Entry 7PEL (electron microscopy, 3.34 A resolution); this record covers chains B and K of the 10 polymer chains in the assembly.

# Chain B
Molecule: Pol protein
Organism: Simian T-lymphotropic virus 1
UniProtKB: Q4QY51 (Q4QY51_9STL1); residues 1-297 here correspond to UniProt positions 600-896 (UniProt number = residue number + 599)
Sequence (301 residues; numbered -3 to 297; the number before each row is that of its first residue; numbers below 1 keep their minus sign (Gly-3 is residue -3)):
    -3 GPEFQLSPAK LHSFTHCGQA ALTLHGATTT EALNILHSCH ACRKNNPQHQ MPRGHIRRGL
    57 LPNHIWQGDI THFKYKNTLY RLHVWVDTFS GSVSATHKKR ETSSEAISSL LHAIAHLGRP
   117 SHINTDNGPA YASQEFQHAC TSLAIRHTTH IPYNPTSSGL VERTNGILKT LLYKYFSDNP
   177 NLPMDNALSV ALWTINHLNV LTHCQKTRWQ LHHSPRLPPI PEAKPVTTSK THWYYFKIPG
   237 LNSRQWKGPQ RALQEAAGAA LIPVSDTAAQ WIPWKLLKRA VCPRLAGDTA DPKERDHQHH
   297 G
Disordered / not traced: -3 to 2, 281-297
Construct notes: expression tag (-3 to 0)
What the authors report for this chain:
  - mutagenesis - H209A: increased catalytic activity on in the absence of B56gamma

# Chain K
Molecule: 30-nt DNA strand
Sequence (30 nucleotides; numbered 1 to 30; the number before each row is that of its first residue):
     1 ACTGTGTTTG GCGCTTCTCT CCCGGAGAGA
Disordered / not traced: 22-30

# How chain B and chain K interact
Contacting residue pairs (37; chain B residue first):
  Gly50(B) with DG4(K), sugar contact
  His51(B) with DT3(K), base contact; DT5(K), salt bridge to the phosphate
  Ile52(B) with DG4(K), phosphate contact; DT5(K), hydrogen bond to the phosphate
  Arg53(B) with DA1(K), hydrogen bond to the phosphate; DT3(K), base contact
  Arg54(B) with DT5(K), phosphate contact; DG6(K), salt bridge to the phosphate
  Thr144(B) with DC2(K), hydrogen bond to the phosphate
  Thr145(B) with DC2(K), phosphate contact
  His146(B) with DT3(K), phosphate contact
  Ile147(B) with DC2(K), phosphate contact; DT3(K), hydrogen bond to the phosphate
  Asn150(B) with DT3(K), sugar contact; DG4(K), hydrogen bond to the phosphate
  Thr152(B) with DG4(K), hydrogen bond to the phosphate
  Ser153(B) with DT3(K), hydrogen bond to the phosphate; DG4(K), phosphate contact
  Gly155(B) with DG4(K), hydrogen bond to the base
  Leu156(B) with DG6(K), phosphate contact
  Glu158(B) with DG4(K), base contact
  Arg159(B) with DT5(K), base contact; DG6(K), hydrogen bond to the base; DT7(K), sugar contact
  Ile163(B) with DT7(K), sugar contact
  Leu197(B) with DT7(K), phosphate contact
  Thr198(B) with DT7(K), hydrogen bond to the phosphate
  Arg204(B) with DG6(K), phosphate contact; DT7(K), salt bridge to the phosphate
  Gln250(B) with DA1(K), hydrogen bond to the base
  Ala252(B) with DC2(K), base contact
  Ala253(B) with DC2(K), base contact; DT3(K), base contact
  Gly254(B) with DT3(K), sugar contact
  Ala255(B) with DC2(K), sugar contact
  Trp267(B) with DA1(K), base contact
Also at the interface, not in a pair above, chain B (28 interface residues in all): Lys170, His199
Also at the interface, not in a pair above, chain K (8 interface residues in all): DT8

# Overview
28 residues of chain B and 8 residues of chain K are in contact; the contacts include 11 hydrogen bonds and 3
salt bridges. Polar contacts include Gly155(B)-DG4(K), Arg159(B)-DG6(K) and Gln250(B)-DA1(K). The paper
reports that H209A of chain B increases catalytic activity on in the absence of B56gamma.
Here chain B is Pol protein (Simian T-lymphotropic virus 1) and chain K is a 30-nt DNA strand. Entry 7PEL
(CryoEM structure of simian T-cell lymphotropic virus intasome in complex with PP2A regulatory subunit B56
gamma) was determined by electron microscopy (same publication as 6TJU, 6TOQ, 6QBT, 6QBV and 6QBW).
